PDB entry 6Z5K | X-ray diffraction, 3.20 A resolution | chain AAA

[Chain AAA]
Name: Transcriptional regulator MvfR
From: Pseudomonas aeruginosa (strain UCBPP-PA14)
Reference sequence: A0A0H2Z7A6 (A0A0H2Z7A6_PSEAB); numbering as in UniProt (aligned over 94-309)
Chain sequence (239 residues; numbered 71 to 309; the number before each row is that of its first residue):
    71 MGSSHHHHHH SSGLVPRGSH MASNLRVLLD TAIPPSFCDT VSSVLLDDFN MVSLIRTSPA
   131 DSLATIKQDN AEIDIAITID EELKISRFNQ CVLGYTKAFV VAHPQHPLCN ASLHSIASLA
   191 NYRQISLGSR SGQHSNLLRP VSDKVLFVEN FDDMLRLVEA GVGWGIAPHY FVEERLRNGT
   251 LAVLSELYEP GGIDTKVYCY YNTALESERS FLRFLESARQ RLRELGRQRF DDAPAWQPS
Unresolved in the structure: 71-93, 297-309
Construct notes: initiating methionine (71); expression tag (72-93)
Residues lining bound ligands: QAE (6-chloranyl-3-[(2-pentyl-2,3-dihydro-1,3-thiazol-4-yl)methyl]quinazolin-4-one): A102, I149, T166, K167, A168, V170, I186, L189, L207, L208, V211, F221, I236, A237, P238, Y258, I263, T265
Reported in the primary citation:
  - binding site for QAE: I186, L189, Y258, T265
  - conformationally variable residues (side-chain flip): T265

[In short]
Chain AAA binds compound QAE. The paper reports a binding site for QAE at I186, L189 and Y258 among others;
conformational variability at T265.
Chain AAA is Transcriptional regulator MvfR (Pseudomonas aeruginosa (strain UCBPP-PA14)); the structure, PqsR
(MvfR) in complex with antagonist 18, was determined by X-ray diffraction (same publication as 6YZ3, 6Z07 and
6Z17).
